Entry 1EL5 (X-ray diffraction, 1.80 A resolution); this record covers chain A.

== Chain A ==
Name: Sarcosine oxidase
Source organism: Bacillus sp
Notes: EC 1.5.3.1
Reference sequence: P40859 (MSOX_BACB0); residues 1-389 here correspond to UniProt positions 2-390 (UniProt number = residue number + 1)
Amino-acid sequence (389 residues; each row starts with the number of its first residue):
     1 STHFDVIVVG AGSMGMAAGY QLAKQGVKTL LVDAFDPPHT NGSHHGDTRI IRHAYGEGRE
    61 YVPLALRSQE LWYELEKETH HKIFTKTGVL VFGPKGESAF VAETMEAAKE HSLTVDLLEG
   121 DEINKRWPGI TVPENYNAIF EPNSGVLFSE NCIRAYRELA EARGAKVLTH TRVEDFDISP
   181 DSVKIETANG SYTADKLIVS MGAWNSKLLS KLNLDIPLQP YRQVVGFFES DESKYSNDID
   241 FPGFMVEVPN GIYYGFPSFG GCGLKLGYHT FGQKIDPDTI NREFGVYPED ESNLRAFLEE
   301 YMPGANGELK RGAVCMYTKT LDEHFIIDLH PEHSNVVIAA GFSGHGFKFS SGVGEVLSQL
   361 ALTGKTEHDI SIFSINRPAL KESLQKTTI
Unresolved in the structure: 386-389
Glycans and other covalent adducts: flavin-adenine dinucleotide (FAD) linked to Cys315
Small-molecule neighbours:
  - n,N-dimethylglycine (DMG): Ile50, Arg52, Tyr55, Glu57, Met245, Tyr254, His269, Tyr317, Gly344, His345, Lys348
  - FAD (flavin-adenine dinucleotide): Val9, Gly10, Ala11, Gly12, Ser13, Met14, Val32, Asp33, Ala34, Phe35, Pro37, His39, Gly42, Ser43, His44, Arg49, Ile50, Thr171, Arg172, Val173, Ser200, Met201, Gly202, Trp204, Leu208, Gln223, Val225, Tyr254, Phe256, Met316, Tyr317, Phe342, Gly344, His345, Gly346, Phe347, Lys348

== Overview ==
Ligands of chain A: n,N-dimethylglycine. Flavin-adenine dinucleotide is covalently linked to Cys315.
Chain A is Sarcosine oxidase (Bacillus sp); the structure, Complex of monomeric sarcosine oxidase with the
inhibitor dimethylglycine, was determined by X-ray diffraction, deposited together with 1EL7, 1EL8, 1EL9 and
1ELI.
